7VFJ - chains E and F of the 6 polymer chains in the assembly; structure by electron microscopy, 3.98 A resolution.

Chain E:
Name: Cytochrome c biogenesis ATP-binding export protein CcmA
Organism: Escherichia coli BL21(DE3)
Notes: EC 7.6.2.5
Reference sequence: P33931 (CCMA_ECOLI); residues -1 to 205 here correspond to UniProt positions 1-207 (UniProt number = residue number + 2)
Chain sequence (207 residues; numbered -1 to 205; the number before each row is that of its first residue; numbers below 1 keep their minus sign (Met-1 is residue -1)):
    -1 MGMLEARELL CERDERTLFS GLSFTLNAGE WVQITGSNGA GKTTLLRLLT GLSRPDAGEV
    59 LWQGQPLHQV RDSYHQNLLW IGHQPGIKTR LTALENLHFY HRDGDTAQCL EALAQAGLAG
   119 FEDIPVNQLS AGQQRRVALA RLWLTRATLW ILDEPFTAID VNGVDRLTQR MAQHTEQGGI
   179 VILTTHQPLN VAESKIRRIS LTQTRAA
Unresolved in the structure: 201-205
Swiss-Prot annotation at these positions:
  - binding site (ATP): Gly34 to Thr41

Chain F:
Name: Heme exporter protein B
Organism: Escherichia coli BL21(DE3)
Reference sequence: P0ABL8 (CCMB_ECOLI); residues 1-220 here = UniProt positions 1-220
Chain sequence (220 residues; row label = number of the first residue in the row):
     1 MMFWRIFRLE LRVAFRHSAE IANPLWFFLI VITLFPLSIG PEPQLLARIA PGIIWVAALL
    61 SSLLALERLF RDDLQDGSLE QLMLLPLPLP AVVLAKVMAH WMVTGLPLLI LSPLVAMLLG
   121 MDVYGWQVMA LTLLLGTPTL GFLGAPGVAL TVGLKRGGVL LSILVLPLTI PLLIFATAAM
   181 DAASMHLPVD GYLAILGALL AGTATLSPFA TAAALRISIQ

Interface between chain E and chain F:
Pairs across the interface - 38 pairs, chain E then chain F:
  Arg45(E) - Leu79(F)
  Arg45(E) - Ile219(F)  hydrogen bond (side chain-backbone)
  Leu50(E) - Leu79(F)  hydrophobic
  Leu50(E) - Met83(F)  hydrophobic
  Leu50(E) - Arg216(F)
  Leu50(E) - Ile219(F)  hydrophobic
  Ser51(E) - Gln220(F)  hydrogen bond
  Arg52(E) - Gln220(F)  hydrogen bond (backbone-side chain)
  Asp70(E) - Pro86(F)
  His73(E) - Leu82(F)  hydrogen bond (side chain-backbone)
  His73(E) - Met83(F)  hydrogen bond (side chain-backbone)
  His73(E) - Leu84(F)
  Leu76(E) - Met83(F)
  Leu76(E) - Leu84(F)
  Trp78(E) - Leu79(F)  hydrophobic
  Trp78(E) - Glu80(F)
  Trp78(E) - Met83(F)  hydrophobic
  Gln82(E) - Leu74(F)
  Gln82(E) - Gln75(F)  hydrogen bond (side chain-backbone)
  Gly84(E) - Asp76(F)  hydrogen bond (backbone-backbone)
  Gly84(E) - Glu80(F)
  Ile85(E) - Asp76(F)
  Lys86(E) - Val13(F)
  Arg88(E) - Arg16(F)  hydrogen bond (side chain-backbone)
  Leu89(E) - Leu9(F)  hydrophobic
  Leu89(E) - Arg12(F)
  Leu89(E) - Arg16(F)
  Phe97(E) - Met1(F)  hydrogen bond (backbone-backbone)
  Phe97(E) - Arg5(F)
  Phe97(E) - Ile6(F)
  Phe97(E) - Leu9(F)  hydrophobic
  Tyr98(E) - Met1(F)
  Tyr98(E) - Glu80(F)
  His99(E) - Arg5(F)  hydrogen bond (backbone-side chain)
  Arg100(E) - Met1(F)
  Arg100(E) - Arg5(F)  hydrogen bond (backbone-side chain)
  Arg139(E) - Glu80(F)  salt bridge
  Arg139(E) - Leu84(F)
Also at the interface, not in a pair above, chain E (23 interface residues in all): Thr48, Arg69, Gln74, Thr87
Also at the interface, not in a pair above, chain F (20 interface residues in all): Gly77

In short:
23 residues of chain E and 20 residues of chain F are in contact, with 11 hydrogen bonds and 1 salt bridge.
Among the polar pairs are Arg139(E)-Glu80(F), Arg45(E)-Ile219(F) and Ser51(E)-Gln220(F). UniProt lists 8
ATP-binding residues on chain E.
Here chain E is Cytochrome c biogenesis ATP-binding export protein CcmA and chain F is Heme exporter protein
B, both from Escherichia coli BL21(DE3). Entry 7VFJ (Cytochrome c-type biogenesis protein CcmABCD) was
determined by electron microscopy together with 7F02, 7F03, 7F04 and 7VFP from the same study.
